Entry 5WJN (X-ray diffraction, 2.85 A resolution); this record covers chains A and C of the 3 polymer chains in the assembly.

== Chain A ==
Protein: HLA class I histocompatibility antigen, A-11 alpha chain
Source organism: Homo sapiens
UniProtKB: P13746 (1A11_HUMAN), isoform P13746-2; residues 1-274 here correspond to UniProt positions 25-298 (UniProt number = residue number + 24)
Chain sequence (274 residues; each row starts with the number of its first residue):
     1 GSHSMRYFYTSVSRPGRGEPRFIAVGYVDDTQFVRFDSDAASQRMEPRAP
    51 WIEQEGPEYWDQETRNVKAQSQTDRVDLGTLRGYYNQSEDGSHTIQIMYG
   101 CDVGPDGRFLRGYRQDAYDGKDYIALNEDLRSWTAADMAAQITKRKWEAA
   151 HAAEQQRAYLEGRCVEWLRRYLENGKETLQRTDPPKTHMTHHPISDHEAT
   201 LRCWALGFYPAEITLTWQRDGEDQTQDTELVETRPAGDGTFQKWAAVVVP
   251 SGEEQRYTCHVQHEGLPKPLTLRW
Disulfides: C101-C164, C203-C259
What the authors report for this chain:
  - mutagenesis - R65A, K68A: decreased binding to D13
  - mutagenesis - Q72A: increased binding to D13

== Chain C ==
Protein: GTS3 peptide
Chain sequence (10 residues; numbered 1 to 10; the number before each row is that of its first residue):
     1 GTSGSPIINR

== How chain A and chain C interact ==
Contacting residue pairs (43; chain A residue first):
  M5(A) - G1(C)
  Y7(A) - G1(C)  hydrogen bond (side chain-backbone)
  Y7(A) - T2(C)  hydrogen bond (side chain-backbone)
  Y9(A) - T2(C)
  M45(A) - T2(C)
  E63(A) - G1(C)
  E63(A) - T2(C)  hydrogen bond (side chain-backbone)
  N66(A) - T2(C)  hydrogen bond
  N66(A) - S3(C)
  N66(A) - G4(C)
  N66(A) - I7(C)
  A69(A) - I7(C)
  Q70(A) - I7(C)
  T73(A) - I7(C)
  T73(A) - I8(C)
  T73(A) - N9(C)
  D74(A) - R10(C)  salt bridge
  D77(A) - N9(C)
  D77(A) - R10(C)  salt bridge
  T80(A) - R10(C)
  L81(A) - R10(C)
  Y84(A) - R10(C)  hydrogen bond (side chain-backbone)
  I95(A) - R10(C)
  I97(A) - R10(C)
  Y99(A) - T2(C)
  Y99(A) - S3(C)  hydrogen bond (side chain-backbone)
  R114(A) - R10(C)
  D116(A) - R10(C)  salt bridge
  T143(A) - R10(C)  hydrogen bond (side chain-backbone)
  K146(A) - R10(C)  hydrogen bond (side chain-backbone)
  W147(A) - I8(C)
  W147(A) - N9(C)  hydrogen bond (side chain-backbone)
  W147(A) - R10(C)
  A150(A) - I8(C)  hydrophobic
  A152(A) - I8(C)  hydrophobic
  Q155(A) - P6(C)
  Q156(A) - P6(C)
  Y159(A) - G1(C)  hydrogen bond (side chain-backbone)
  Y159(A) - T2(C)
  Y159(A) - S3(C)
  R163(A) - T2(C)
  W167(A) - G1(C)
  Y171(A) - G1(C)  hydrogen bond (side chain-backbone)
Also at the interface, not in a pair above, chain A (34 interface residues in all): F33, Y59, V76, Y123

== Overview ==
Chain A and chain C form an interface of 34 and 9 residues respectively; the contacts include 11 hydrogen
bonds and 3 salt bridges. Among the polar pairs are D74(A)-R10(C), D77(A)-R10(C) and D116(A)-R10(C). The paper
reports that R65A and K68A of chain A reduce binding to D13; Q72A of chain A increases binding to D13.
Chain A is HLA class I histocompatibility antigen, A-11 alpha chain (Homo sapiens) and chain C is GTS3
peptide; the structure, Crystal Structure of HLA-A*11:01-GTS3, was determined by X-ray diffraction together
with 5WJL, 5WKF and 5WKH from the same study.
